Entry 2RFN (X-ray diffraction, 2.50 A resolution); this record covers chain A.

Chain A:
Molecule: Hepatocyte growth factor receptor
Organism: Homo sapiens
Notes: EC 2.7.10.1
Reference sequence: P08581 (MET_HUMAN); numbering as in UniProt (aligned over 1048-1351)
Amino-acid sequence (310 residues; each row starts with the number of its first residue):
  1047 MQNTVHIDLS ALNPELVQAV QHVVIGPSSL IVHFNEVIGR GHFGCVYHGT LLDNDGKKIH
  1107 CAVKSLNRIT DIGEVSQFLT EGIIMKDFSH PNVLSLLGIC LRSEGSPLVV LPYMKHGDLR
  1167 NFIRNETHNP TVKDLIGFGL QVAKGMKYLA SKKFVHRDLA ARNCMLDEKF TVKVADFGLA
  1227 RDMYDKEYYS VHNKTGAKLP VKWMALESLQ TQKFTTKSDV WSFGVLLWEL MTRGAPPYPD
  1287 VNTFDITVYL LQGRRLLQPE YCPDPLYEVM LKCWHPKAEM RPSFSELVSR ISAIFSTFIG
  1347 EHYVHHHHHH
Not modelled in the structure: 1047-1056, 1085-1088, 1223-1245, 1352-1356
Sequence notes: initiating methionine (1047); conflict L1272 (Val in P08581); expression tag (1352-1356)
Ligand contacts: AM7 (2-benzyl-5-(3-fluoro-4-{[6-methoxy-7-(3-morpholin-4-ylpropoxy)quinolin-4-yl]oxy}phenyl)-3-methylpyrimidin-4(3H)-one): I1084, F1089, V1092, A1108, K1110, L1112, F1124, E1127, G1128, M1131, L1140, L1142, I1145, V1155, L1157, P1158, Y1159, M1160, K1161, H1162, G1163, M1211, A1221
Curated features (UniProtKB/Swiss-Prot):
  - active site: D1204 (Proton acceptor)
  - binding site (ATP): I1084 to V1092, K1110
  - modified residue: Y1230 (Phosphotyrosine), Y1234 (Phosphotyrosine), Y1235 (Phosphotyrosine), T1289 (Phosphothreonine), Y1349 (Phosphotyrosine)
  - natural variant: V1092 (V1092I: In RCCP), H1094 (H1094L: In RCCP; H1094R: In RCCP; H1094Y: In RCCP), H1106 (H1106D: In RCCP), M1131 (M1131T: In RCCP), T1173 (T1173I: In HCC), V1188 (V1188L: In RCCP), L1195 (L1195V: In RCCP), V1220 (V1220I: In RCCP), D1228 (D1228H: In RCCP; D1228N: In RCCP), Y1230 (Y1230C: In RCCP; Y1230D: In RCCP; Y1230H: In RCCP), Y1234 (Y1234C: In DA11), K1244 (K1244R: In HCC), 2 further natural variant entries in UniProt
  - mutagenesis: Y1234 (Y1234F: Complete loss of kinase activity and of ligand-induced ubiquitination. Alters interaction with PTPN1 and PTPN2. Loss of interaction with PTPN1 and PTPN2; when associated with F-1235), Y1235 (Y1235F: Complete loss of kinase activity. Alters interaction with PTPN1 and PTPN2. Loss of interaction with PTPN1 and PTPN2; when associated with F-1234), Y1313 (Y1313F: No effect on ligand-induced CBL-mediated ubiquitination; when associated with F-1349, F-1356 and F-1365), Y1349 (Y1349F: No effect on ligand-induced CBL-mediated ubiquitination; when associated with F-1313, F-1356 and F-1365)

Overview:
Ligands of chain A: compound AM7. From UniProt: active-site residue D1204, 10 ATP-binding residues and 4
mutagenesis sites.
Chain A is Hepatocyte growth factor receptor (Homo sapiens); the structure, x-ray structure of c-Met with
inhibitor, was determined by X-ray diffraction, deposited together with 2RFS.
